9F60 - chains 2A and 2I of the 12 polymer chains in the assembly; structure by electron microscopy, 2.39 A resolution.

== Chain 2A ==
Name: Cytochrome c oxidase subunit 1
Source organism: Chlamydomonas reinhardtii
Notes: EC 7.1.1.9
UniProtKB: P08681 (COX1_CHLRE); numbering as in UniProt (aligned over 1-505)
Sequence (505 residues; numbered 1 to 505; the number before each row is that of its first residue):
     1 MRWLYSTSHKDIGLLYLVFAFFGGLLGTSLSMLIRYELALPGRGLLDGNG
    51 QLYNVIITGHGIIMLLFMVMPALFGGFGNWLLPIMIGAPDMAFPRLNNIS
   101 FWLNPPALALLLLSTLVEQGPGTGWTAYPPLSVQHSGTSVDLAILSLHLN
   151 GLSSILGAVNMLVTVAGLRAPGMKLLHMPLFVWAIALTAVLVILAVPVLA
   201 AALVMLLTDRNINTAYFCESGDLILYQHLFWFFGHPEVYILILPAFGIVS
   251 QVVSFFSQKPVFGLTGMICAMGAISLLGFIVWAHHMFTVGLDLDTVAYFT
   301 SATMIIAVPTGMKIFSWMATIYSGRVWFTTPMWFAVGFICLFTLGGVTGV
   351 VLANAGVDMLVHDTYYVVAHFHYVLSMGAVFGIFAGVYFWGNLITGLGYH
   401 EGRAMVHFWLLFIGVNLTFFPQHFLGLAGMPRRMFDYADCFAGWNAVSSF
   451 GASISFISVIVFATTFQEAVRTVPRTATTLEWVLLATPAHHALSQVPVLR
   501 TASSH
Unresolved in the structure: 505
UniProt features mapped onto this chain:
  - binding site (Ca(2+)): E37, G42
  - binding site (Fe(II)-heme a): H60, H372
  - binding site (Cu cation): H235, Y239, H284, H285
  - binding site (O2): Y239
  - binding site (Mg(2+)): H362, D363
  - binding site (heme a3): H370
  - cross-link: H235 to Y239 (1'-histidyl-3'-tyrosine (His-Tyr))
Metal / ion sites: Cu ion: H235, H284, H285; Mg2+ near D363 (its only coordinating residue here); heme a Fe site 1 near H370 (its only coordinating residue here); heme a Fe site 2 near H372 (its only coordinating residue here)
Ligand contacts:
  - heme a (HEA), molecule 1: L17, A20, F21, G24, T28, S31, I34, R35, Y53, I57, T58, H60, G61, M64, L65, M68, V69, A72, G124, W125, Y365, V368, F371, H372, L375, S376, V380, I383, F384, V387, L411, V415, T418, F419, Q422, R432, R433, M434, S448, A452, S455, V459
  - heme a (HEA), molecule 2: W125, W231, V238, Y239, I242, H284, H285, T303, I306, A307, T310, G311, I314, F342, T343, G346, V347, G349, V350, L352, A353, D358, H362, V367, H370, F371, V374, L375, R432, R433
  - phosphatidylcholine (PC7; (7S)-4-hydroxy-N,N,N-trimethyl-9-oxo-7-[(palmitoyloxy)methyl]-3,5,8-trioxa-4-phosphahexacosan-1-aminium 4-oxide): H228, W282, L291, D292, T295, F299
  - phosphatidylglycerol (PGT; (1S)-2-{[{[(2R)-2,3-dihydroxypropyl]oxy}(hydroxy)phosphoryl]oxy}-1-[(palmitoyloxy)methyl]ethyl stearate): A92, F93, P94, R95, L96, I99, L152, L156
  - phosphatidylethanolamine (PTY), molecule 1: L145, H148, V204, L207, I212
  - phosphatidylethanolamine (PTY), molecule 2: L344, V347, T348, Y366, H423, F424, L427

== Chain 2I ==
Name: Cox7c
Source organism: Chlamydomonas reinhardtii
UniProtKB: A8IU42 (A8IU42_CHLRE); residue numbers follow UniProt; this construct covers 1-101
Sequence (101 residues; each row starts with the number of its first residue):
     1 MSSALRRLSQQAPRLTRGLKTGNVTKGGAEKYSHEEVVYGDGHHGLRKGY
    51 TYDFEHGPHYLQPEKIPNFWSKFYAGTGALYAVGLGVPLFAVWWQQSKLK
   101 A
Unresolved in the structure: 1-29
Ligand contacts: 1,2-diacyl-glycerol-3-sn-phosphate (3PH): Y74, A75, G78, A79, Y81, A82

== How chain 2A and chain 2I interact ==
Pairs across the interface (70; chain 2A residue first):
  R2(2A) - Y50(2I)
  R2(2A) - Y52(2I)  hydrogen bond
  R2(2A) - F54(2I)
  R2(2A) - Y60(2I)  hydrogen bond (side chain-backbone)
  R2(2A) - L61(2I)
  K10(2A) - Y60(2I)
  D11(2A) - Y60(2I)
  L14(2A) - L61(2I)  hydrophobic
  F21(2A) - L80(2I)  hydrophobic
  F21(2A) - Y81(2I)
  F22(2A) - L80(2I)  hydrophobic
  F22(2A) - V83(2I)  hydrophobic
  F22(2A) - G84(2I)
  L25(2A) - L80(2I)
  L25(2A) - Y81(2I)  hydrophobic
  L25(2A) - G84(2I)
  L25(2A) - L85(2I)
  L26(2A) - G84(2I)  hydrogen bond (backbone-backbone)
  L26(2A) - V87(2I)  hydrophobic
  L26(2A) - P88(2I)
  S29(2A) - G84(2I)
  S29(2A) - L85(2I)  hydrogen bond (side chain-backbone)
  S29(2A) - P88(2I)
  L30(2A) - P88(2I)  hydrophobic
  L33(2A) - L89(2I)  hydrophobic
  L33(2A) - V92(2I)  hydrophobic
  L46(2A) - Q96(2I)  hydrogen bond (backbone-side chain)
  D47(2A) - Q96(2I)
  N49(2A) - L99(2I)
  L52(2A) - V92(2I)  hydrophobic
  L52(2A) - Q95(2I)
  L52(2A) - Q96(2I)
  I56(2A) - V92(2I)  hydrophobic
  W80(2A) - Y60(2I)  hydrogen bond
  T115(2A) - A91(2I)
  T115(2A) - Q95(2I)  hydrogen bond (backbone-side chain)
  L116(2A) - A91(2I)  hydrophobic
  L116(2A) - W94(2I)  hydrogen bond (backbone-side chain)
  L116(2A) - Q95(2I)
  E118(2A) - Q95(2I)  hydrogen bond (backbone-side chain)
  E118(2A) - K98(2I)  hydrogen bond (backbone-side chain)
  Q119(2A) - Q95(2I)
  G120(2A) - Q95(2I)
  I394(2A) - Y60(2I)  hydrogen bond (backbone-side chain)
  T395(2A) - P63(2I)
  G396(2A) - P63(2I)
  L397(2A) - P63(2I)  hydrophobic
  L397(2A) - F69(2I)  hydrophobic
  F456(2A) - L85(2I)  hydrophobic
  V459(2A) - Y81(2I)  hydrogen bond (backbone-side chain)
  I460(2A) - Y81(2I)  hydrophobic
  A463(2A) - Y81(2I)
  F466(2A) - F73(2I)  hydrophobic
  Q467(2A) - W70(2I)
  E468(2A) - W70(2I)
  R471(2A) - H59(2I)
  R471(2A) - Q62(2I)
  R471(2A) - E64(2I)  salt bridge
  T487(2A) - P58(2I)
  T487(2A) - H59(2I)  hydrogen bond (backbone-side chain)
  T487(2A) - Y60(2I)
  T487(2A) - L61(2I)  hydrogen bond (side chain-backbone)
  P488(2A) - P58(2I)
  P488(2A) - H59(2I)
  P488(2A) - Y60(2I)  hydrogen bond (backbone-backbone)
  A489(2A) - G57(2I)
  A489(2A) - P58(2I)  hydrogen bond (backbone-backbone)
  H490(2A) - F54(2I)
  H490(2A) - E55(2I)
  H490(2A) - Y60(2I)
Interface residues without a listed pair, chain 2A (46 interface residues in all): W3, L45, L112, V117, L393, F462, L485, A486
Interface residues without a listed pair, chain 2I (33 interface residues in all): Y74, T77, F90

== Overview ==
Chain 2A and chain 2I form an interface of 46 and 33 residues respectively, with 16 hydrogen bonds and 1 salt
bridge. Among the polar pairs are R471(2A)-E64(2I), R2(2A)-Y52(2I) and R2(2A)-Y60(2I). Ligands of chain 2A:
heme a, phosphatidylcholine, phosphatidylglycerol and phosphatidylethanolamine.
Chain 2A is Cytochrome c oxidase subunit 1 and chain 2I is Cox7c, both from Chlamydomonas reinhardtii; the
structure, Structure of the Chlamydomonas reinhardtii respiratory complex IV from respiratory supercomplex,
was determined by electron microscopy together with 9F5X, 9F5Y, 9F5Z, 9F61 and 9F62 from the same study.
